8DWY - chains P and H of the 20 polymer chains in the assembly; structure by electron microscopy, 3.18 A resolution.

== Chain P ==
Molecule: E2 glycoprotein
Source organism: Chikungunya virus strain Senegal 37997
Reference sequence: Q5XXP3 (POLS_CHIK3); residues 5-423 here correspond to UniProt positions 330-748 (UniProt number = residue number + 325)
Amino-acid sequence (419 residues; each row starts with the number of its first residue):
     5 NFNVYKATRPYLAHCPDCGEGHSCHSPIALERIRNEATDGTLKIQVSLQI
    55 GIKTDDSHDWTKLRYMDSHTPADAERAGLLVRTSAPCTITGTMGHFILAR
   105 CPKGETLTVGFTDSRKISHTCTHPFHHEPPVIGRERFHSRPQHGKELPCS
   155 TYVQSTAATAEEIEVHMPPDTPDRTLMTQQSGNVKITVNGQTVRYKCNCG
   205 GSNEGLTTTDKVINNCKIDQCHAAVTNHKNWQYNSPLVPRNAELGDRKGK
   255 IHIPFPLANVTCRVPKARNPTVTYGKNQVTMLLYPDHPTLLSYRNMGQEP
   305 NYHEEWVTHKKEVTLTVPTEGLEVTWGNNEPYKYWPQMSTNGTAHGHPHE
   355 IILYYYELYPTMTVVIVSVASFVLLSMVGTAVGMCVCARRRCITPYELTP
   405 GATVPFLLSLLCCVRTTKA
Unresolved in the structure: 419-423
Disulfide bonds: Cys19-Cys125, Cys22-Cys28, Cys91-Cys105, Cys153-Cys266, Cys201-Cys225, Cys203-Cys220, Cys396-Cys417
Glycans and other covalent adducts: N-acetylglucosamine (NAG) linked to Asn263, Asn345
What the authors report for this chain:
  - mutagenesis - N187D: decreased binding to 506.C01 (proposed by the authors, not directly observed)
  - mutagenesis - T213S, T213V: decreased binding to 506.A08 (proposed by the authors, not directly observed)

== Chain H ==
Molecule: CHK-265 heavy chain
Source organism: Homo sapiens
Amino-acid sequence (117 residues; row label = number of the first residue in the row):
     1 QIQLVQSGREVKNPGETVKISCKASGYTFTEYPMLWVKQAPGKGFRWMGL
    51 IYTNTGEPTYAEEFKGRFVFSLEISASTAYLQINNLTNEDTATYFCVRDY
   101 FISLDYWGQGTTLTVSS
Disulfide bonds: Cys22-Cys96

== Chain P / chain H interface ==
Contacting residue pairs - 13 pairs, chain P then chain H:
  Gln184(P) with Ile102(H)
  Ser185(P) with Asp99(H); Ile102(H)
  Asn187(P) with Asp99(H); Phe101(H), hydrogen bond (side chain-backbone); Ile102(H)
  Gly204(P) with Asn54(H)
  Asn218(P) with Phe101(H)
  Asn219(P) with Thr30(H); Pro33(H); Tyr52(H); Thr53(H)
  Lys221(P) with Glu57(H), salt bridge
Interface residues without a listed pair, chain P (9 interface residues in all): Gly186, Cys220
Interface residues without a listed pair, chain H (11 interface residues in all): Glu31, Tyr32

== Summary ==
9 residues of chain P face 11 of chain H across their interface, with 1 hydrogen bond and 1 salt bridge. Polar
contacts include Lys221(P)-Glu57(H) and Asn187(P)-Phe101(H). N-acetylglucosamine is covalently linked to
Asn263(P) and Asn345(P). The paper reports that T213S and T213V of chain P reduce binding to 506.A08; N187D of
chain P reduces binding to 506.C01.
Here chain P is E2 glycoprotein (Chikungunya virus strain Senegal 37997) and chain H is CHK-265 heavy chain
(Homo sapiens). Entry 8DWY (Chikungunya VLP in complex with neutralizing Fab CHK-265 (asymmetric unit)) was
determined by electron microscopy (same publication as 8DWX).
